7UZ8 - chains A and L of the 9 polymer chains in the assembly; structure by electron microscopy, 3.10 A resolution.

Chain A:
Name: Spike glycoprotein
From: Severe acute respiratory syndrome coronavirus 2
Notes: fragment: Omicron BA.1 Spike 6P
UniProt: P0DTC2 (SPIKE_SARS2); aligned to UniProt positions 1-1212 over residues 1-1212
Amino-acid sequence (1253 residues; row label = number of the first residue in the row; note: 9 numbers in that range are skipped by the numbering (no residue carries them; nothing is unmodelled there); a row labelled like 214A-214C holds insertion residues (214A, then the next letters in order)):
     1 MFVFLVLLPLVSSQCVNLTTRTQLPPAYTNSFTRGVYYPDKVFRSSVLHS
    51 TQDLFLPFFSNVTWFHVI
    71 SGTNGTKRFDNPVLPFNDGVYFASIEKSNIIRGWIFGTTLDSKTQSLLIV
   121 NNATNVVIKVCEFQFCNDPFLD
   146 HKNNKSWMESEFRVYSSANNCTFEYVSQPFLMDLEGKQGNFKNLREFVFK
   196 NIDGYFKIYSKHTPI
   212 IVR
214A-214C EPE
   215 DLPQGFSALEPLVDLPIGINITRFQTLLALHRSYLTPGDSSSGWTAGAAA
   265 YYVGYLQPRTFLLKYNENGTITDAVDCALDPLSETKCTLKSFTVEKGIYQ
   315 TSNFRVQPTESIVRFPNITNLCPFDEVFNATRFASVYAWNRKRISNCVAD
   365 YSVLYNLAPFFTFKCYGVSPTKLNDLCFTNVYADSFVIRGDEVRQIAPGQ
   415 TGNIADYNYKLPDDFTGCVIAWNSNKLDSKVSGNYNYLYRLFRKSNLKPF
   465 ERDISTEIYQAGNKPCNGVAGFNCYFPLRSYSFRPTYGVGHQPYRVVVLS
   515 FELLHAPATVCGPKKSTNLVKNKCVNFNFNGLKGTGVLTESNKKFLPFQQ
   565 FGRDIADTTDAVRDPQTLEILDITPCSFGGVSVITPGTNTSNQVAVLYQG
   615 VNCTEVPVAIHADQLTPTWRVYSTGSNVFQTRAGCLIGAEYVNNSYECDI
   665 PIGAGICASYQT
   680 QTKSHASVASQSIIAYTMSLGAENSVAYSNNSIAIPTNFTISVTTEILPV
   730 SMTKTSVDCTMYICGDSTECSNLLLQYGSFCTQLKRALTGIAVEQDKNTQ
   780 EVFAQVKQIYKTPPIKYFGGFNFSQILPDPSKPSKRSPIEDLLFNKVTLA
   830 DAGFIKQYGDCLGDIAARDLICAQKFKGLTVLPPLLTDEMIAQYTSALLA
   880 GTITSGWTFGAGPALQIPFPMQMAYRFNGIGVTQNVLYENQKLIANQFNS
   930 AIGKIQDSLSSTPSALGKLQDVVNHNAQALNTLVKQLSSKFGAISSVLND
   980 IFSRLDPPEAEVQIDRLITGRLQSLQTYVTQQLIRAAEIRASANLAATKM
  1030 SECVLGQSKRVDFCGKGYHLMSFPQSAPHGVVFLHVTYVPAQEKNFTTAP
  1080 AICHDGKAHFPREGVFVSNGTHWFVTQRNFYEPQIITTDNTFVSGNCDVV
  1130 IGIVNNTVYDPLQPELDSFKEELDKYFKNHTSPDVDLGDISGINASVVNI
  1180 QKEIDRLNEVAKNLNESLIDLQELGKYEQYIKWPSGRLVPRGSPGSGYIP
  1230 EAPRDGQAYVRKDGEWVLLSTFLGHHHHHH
Disordered / not traced: 1-26, 71-76, 146-152, 179-186, 250-254, 621-635, 680-688, 828-853, 1148-1259
Disulfide bonds: Cys-131/Cys-166, Cys-291/Cys-301, Cys-336/Cys-361, Cys-379/Cys-432, Cys-391/Cys-525, Cys-480/Cys-488, Cys-617/Cys-649, Cys-662/Cys-671, Cys-738/Cys-760, Cys-743/Cys-749, Cys-1032/Cys-1043, Cys-1082/Cys-1126
Glycans and other covalent adducts: N-acetylglucosamine (NAG) linked to Asn-282, Asn-331, Asn-343, Asn-616, Asn-709, Asn-717, Asn-801, Asn-1074, Asn-1098, Asn-1134
Construct notes: variant Val-67 (Ala in P0DTC2), Ile-95 (Thr in P0DTC2), Asp-142 (Tyr145 in P0DTC2), Arg-214 (Asn211 in P0DTC2), Glu-214A (Leu212 in P0DTC2), Pro-214B (Val213 in P0DTC2), Glu-214C (Arg in P0DTC2), Asp-339 (Gly in P0DTC2), Leu-371 (Ser in P0DTC2), Pro-373 (Ser in P0DTC2), Phe-375 (Ser in P0DTC2), Asn-417 (Lys in P0DTC2), Lys-440 (Asn in P0DTC2), Ser-446 (Gly in P0DTC2), Asn-477 (Ser in P0DTC2), Lys-478 (Thr in P0DTC2), Ala-484 (Glu in P0DTC2), Arg-493 (Gln in P0DTC2), Ser-496 (Gly in P0DTC2), Arg-498 (Gln in P0DTC2), Tyr-501 (Asn in P0DTC2), His-505 (Tyr in P0DTC2), Lys-547 (Thr in P0DTC2), Gly-614 (Asp in P0DTC2), Tyr-655 (His in P0DTC2), Lys-682 (Asn679 in P0DTC2), His-684 (Ala in P0DTC2), Ala-685 (Arg in P0DTC2), Lys-764 (Asn in P0DTC2), Tyr-796 (Asp in P0DTC2), Lys-856 (Asn in P0DTC2), His-954 (Gln in P0DTC2), Lys-969 (Asn in P0DTC2), Phe-981 (Leu in P0DTC2); insertion (212-213); engineered mutation Pro-817 (Phe in P0DTC2), Pro-892 (Ala in P0DTC2), Pro-899 (Ala in P0DTC2), Pro-942 (Ala in P0DTC2), Pro-986 (Lys in P0DTC2), Pro-987 (Val in P0DTC2); expression tag (1213-1259)
UniProt features mapped onto this chain:
  - region: Asn-280 to Cys-301 (Putative superantigen), Arg-403 to Asp-405 (Integrin-binding motif), Asn-448 to Phe-456 (Immunodominant HLA epitope recognized by the CD8+), Ser-816 to Tyr-837 (Fusion peptide 1), Lys-835 to Phe-855 (Fusion peptide 2), Asp-1163 to Glu-1202 (Heptad repeat 2)
  - site: Arg-815, Ser-816 (Cleavage)
  - glycosylation: Asn-17 (N-linked (GlcNAc...) (complex) asparagine), Asn-61 (N-linked (GlcNAc...) (hybrid) asparagine), Asn-74 (N-linked (GlcNAc...) (complex) asparagine), Asn-122 (N-linked (GlcNAc...) (hybrid) asparagine), Asn-149 (N-linked (GlcNAc...) (complex) asparagine), Asn-165 (N-linked (GlcNAc...) (complex) asparagine), Asn-234 (N-linked (GlcNAc...) (high mannose) asparagine), Asn-282 (N-linked (GlcNAc...) (complex) asparagine), Thr-323 (O-linked (GalNAc) threonine), Ser-325 (O-linked (HexNAc...) serine), Asn-331 (N-linked (GlcNAc...) (complex) asparagine), Asn-343 (N-linked (GlcNAc...) (complex) asparagine), Asn-603 (N-linked (GlcNAc...) (hybrid) asparagine), Asn-616 (N-linked (GlcNAc...) (complex) asparagine), Asn-657 (N-linked (GlcNAc...) (complex) asparagine), Thr-676 (O-linked (GlcNAc...) threonine), Asn-709 (N-linked (GlcNAc...) (high mannose) asparagine), Asn-717 (N-linked (GlcNAc...) (hybrid) asparagine), Asn-801 (N-linked (GlcNAc...) (hybrid) asparagine), Asn-1074 (N-linked (GlcNAc...) (hybrid) asparagine) and 5 more in UniProt

Chain L:
Name: M8a-31 Fab light chain
From: Mus musculus
Notes: antibody fragment or engineered binder
Amino-acid sequence (220 residues; row label = number of the first residue in the row; note: 14 numbers in that range are skipped by the numbering (no residue carries them; nothing is unmodelled there)):
     1 DIVMTQSPSSLTVTAGEKVTMSCKSSQSLLNSGNQKNYLTWYQQKVGQPP
    51 KLLIYWA
    65 STRDPGVP
    74 DRFTGSG
    83 FGTDFTLTISSVQAEDLAVYYCQNDYS
   114 YPLTFGAGTKVELKRTVAAPSVFIFPPSDEQLKSGTASVVCLLNNFYPRE
   164 AKVQWKVDNALQSGNSQESVTEQDSKDSTYSLSSTLTLSKADYEKHKVYA
   214 CEVTHQGLSSPVTKSFNRGEC
Disordered / not traced: 127-234
Disulfide bonds: Cys-23/Cys-104

How chain A and chain L interact:
Contacting residue pairs - 18 pairs, chain A then chain L:
  Tyr-369(A) / Asn-34(L)  hydrogen bond (backbone-side chain)
  Asn-370(A) / Ser-32(L)
  Asn-370(A) / Gly-33(L)
  Asn-370(A) / Asn-34(L)  hydrogen bond (backbone-backbone)
  Ala-372(A) / Lys-36(L)
  Phe-374(A) / Lys-36(L)  hydrogen bond (backbone-side chain)
  Phe-374(A) / Trp-56(L)
  Phe-375(A) / Lys-36(L)
  Phe-375(A) / Trp-56(L)
  Phe-375(A) / Thr-66(L)  hydrogen bond (backbone-side chain)
  Thr-376(A) / Tyr-55(L)
  Thr-376(A) / Trp-56(L)
  Phe-377(A) / Tyr-55(L)  hydrogen bond (backbone-side chain)
  Phe-377(A) / Trp-56(L)  hydrophobic
  Lys-378(A) / Tyr-55(L)
  Lys-378(A) / Asp-68(L)  salt bridge
  Arg-408(A) / Pro-69(L)
  Arg-408(A) / Pro-72(L)
Interface residues without a listed pair, chain A (10 interface residues in all): Leu-371
Interface residues without a listed pair, chain L (12 interface residues in all): Gln-35, Tyr-38

In short:
The interface between chain A and chain L involves 10 residues on one side and 12 on the other, with 5
hydrogen bonds and 1 salt bridge. Polar contacts include Lys-378(A)/Asp-68(L), Tyr-369(A)/Asn-34(L) and
Phe-374(A)/Lys-36(L).
Here chain A is Spike glycoprotein (Severe acute respiratory syndrome coronavirus 2) and chain L is M8a-31 Fab
light chain (Mus musculus). Entry 7UZ8 (Structure of the SARS-CoV-2 Omicron BA.1 S 6P trimer in complex with
the mouse antibody Fab ...) was determined by electron microscopy (same publication as 7UZ4, 7UZ6, 7UZ7, 7UZ9,
7UZA, 7UZB, 7UZC and 7UZD).
